Entry 7L8X (electron microscopy, 3.00 A resolution); this record covers chains A and H of the 8 polymer chains in the assembly.

# Chain A
Molecule: BG505 SOSIP.v5.2 N241/N289 - gp120
Organism: Human immunodeficiency virus 1
Sequence (503 residues; row label = number of the first residue in the row; note: 13 numbers in that range are skipped by the numbering (no residue carries them; nothing is unmodelled there); a row labelled like 185A-185J holds insertion residues (185A, then the next letters in order); numbers below 1 keep their minus sign (Met-1 is residue -1)):
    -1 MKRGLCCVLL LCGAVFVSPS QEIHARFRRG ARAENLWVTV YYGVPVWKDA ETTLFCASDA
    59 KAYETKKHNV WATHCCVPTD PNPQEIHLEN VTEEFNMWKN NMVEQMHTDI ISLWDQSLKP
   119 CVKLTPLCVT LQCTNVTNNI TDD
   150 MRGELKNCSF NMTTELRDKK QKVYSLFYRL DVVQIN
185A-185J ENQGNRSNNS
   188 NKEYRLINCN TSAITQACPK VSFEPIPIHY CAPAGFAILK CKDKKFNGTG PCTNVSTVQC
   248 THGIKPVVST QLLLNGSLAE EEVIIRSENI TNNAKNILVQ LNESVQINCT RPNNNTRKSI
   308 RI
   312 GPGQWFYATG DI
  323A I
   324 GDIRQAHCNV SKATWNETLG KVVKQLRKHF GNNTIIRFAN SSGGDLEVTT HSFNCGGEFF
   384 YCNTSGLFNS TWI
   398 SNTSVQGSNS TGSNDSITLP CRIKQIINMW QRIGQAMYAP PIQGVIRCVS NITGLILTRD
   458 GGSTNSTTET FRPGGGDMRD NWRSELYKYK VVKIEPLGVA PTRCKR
Unresolved in the structure: -1 to 32, 185A-185J, 398-412
Disulfides: Cys54-Cys73, Cys119-Cys205, Cys126-Cys196, Cys131-Cys157, Cys218-Cys247, Cys228-Cys239, Cys296-Cys331, Cys378-Cys445, Cys385-Cys418
Glycans and other covalent adducts: N-acetylglucosamine (NAG) linked to Asn88, Asn133, Asn156, Asn160, Asn197, Asn234, Asn241, Asn262, Asn276, Asn289, Asn295, Asn301, Asn332, Asn339, Asn355, Asn363, Asn386, Asn392, Asn448

# Chain H
Molecule: Rh.33311 pAbC-4 - Heavy Chain
Organism: Macaca mulatta
Sequence (116 residues; each row starts with the number of its first residue; X marks 116 residues of unknown identity (built as UNK)):
     2 XXXXXXXXXX XXXXXXXXXX XXXXXXXXXX XXXXXXXXXX XXXXXXXXXX XXXXXXXXXX
    62 XXXXXXXXXX XXXXXXXXXX XXXXXXXXXX XXXXXXXXXX XXXXXXXXXX XXXXXX

# Interface between chain A and chain H
Chain A residues in contact with chain H, 5 residues: Pro206, Lys207, Gly314, Trp316, Tyr318
The authors on this interface:
  - epitope / paratope residues, chain A: Arg304(A), Trp316(A)

# Overview
No residue of chain A is in contact with chain H. N-acetylglucosamine is covalently linked to Asn88(A),
Asn133(A), Asn156(A), Asn160(A), Asn197(A) and Asn234(A) and 13 more. From the paper: epitope/paratope
residues Arg304(A) and Trp316(A).
Here chain A is BG505 SOSIP.v5.2 N241/N289 - gp120 (Human immunodeficiency virus 1) and chain H is Rh.33311
pAbC-4 - Heavy Chain (Macaca mulatta). Entry 7L8X (BG505 SOSIP.v5.2 N241/N289 in complex with the polyclonal
Fab pAbC-4 from animal Rh.33311 (Wk26 time point)) was determined by electron microscopy together with 7L7T,
7L7U, 7L85, 7L86, 7L87, 7L88 and 15 further entries from the same study.
